9K42 - chains H and J of the 10 polymer chains in the assembly; structure by electron microscopy, 3.14 A resolution.

Chain H:
Name: Histone H2B.1
Source organism: Arabidopsis thaliana
Reference sequence: Q9LQQ4 (H2B1_ARATH); residues 0-147 here correspond to UniProt positions 1-148 (UniProt number = residue number + 1)
Chain sequence (148 residues; row label = number of the first residue in the row; numbering starts at 0):
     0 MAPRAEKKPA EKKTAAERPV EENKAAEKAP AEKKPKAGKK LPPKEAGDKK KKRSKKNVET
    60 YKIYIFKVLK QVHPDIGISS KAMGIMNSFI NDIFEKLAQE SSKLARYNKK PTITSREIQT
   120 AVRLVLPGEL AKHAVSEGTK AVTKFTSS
Unresolved in the structure: 0-54
UniProt features mapped onto this chain:
  - modified residue: Ala1 (N,N,N-trimethylalanine), Lys6 (N6-acetyllysine), Lys11 (N6-acetyllysine), Lys12 (N6,N6-dimethyllysine), Lys27 (N6-acetyllysine), Lys32 (N6-acetyllysine), Lys38 (N6-acetyllysine), Lys39 (N6-acetyllysine)
  - cross-link: Lys143 (Glycyl lysine isopeptide (Lys-Gly) (interchain with G-Cter in ubiquitin))

Chain J:
Molecule: Widom 601 DNA
Sequence (147 nucleotides; row label = number of the first residue in the row; numbers below 1 keep their minus sign (DA-73 is residue -73)):
   -73 ACAGGATGTA TATATCTGAC ACGTGCCTGG AGACTAGGGA GTAATCCCCT TGGCGGTTAA
   -13 AACGCGGGGG ACAGCGCGTA CGTGCGTTTA AGCGGTGCTA GAGCTGTCTA CGACCAATTG
    47 AGCGGCCTCG GCACCGGGAT TCTCCAG
Unresolved in the structure: -73, 73

Chain H / chain J interface:
Residue-residue contacts - 11 pairs, chain H then chain J:
  Lys55(H) - DC30(J)  salt bridge to the phosphate
  Asn56(H) - DT-46(J)  sugar contact
  Glu58(H) - DG-45(J)  phosphate contact
  Ile77(H) - DA-53(J)  phosphate contact
  Ser78(H) - DC-54(J)  phosphate contact
  Ser79(H) - DC-54(J)  hydrogen bond to the phosphate
  Lys109(H) - DA-34(J)  phosphate contact
  Pro110(H) - DG-35(J)  phosphate contact
  Pro110(H) - DA-34(J)  phosphate contact
  Thr111(H) - DG-35(J)  hydrogen bond to the phosphate
  Thr111(H) - DA-34(J)  hydrogen bond to the phosphate
Other interface residues (no listed pair), chain H (11 interface residues in all): Phe65, Lys80
Other interface residues (no listed pair), chain J (8 interface residues in all): DG-44

Summary:
The interface between chain H and chain J involves 11 residues on one side and 8 on the other, with 3 hydrogen
bonds and 1 salt bridge. Polar pairs include Ser79(H)-DC-54(J), Thr111(H)-DG-35(J) and Thr111(H)-DA-34(J).
Chain H is Histone H2B.1 (Arabidopsis thaliana) and chain J is Widom 601 DNA; the structure, Cryo-EM structure
of Arabidopsis thaliana H2A-nucleosome with 147bp Widom 601 DNA (C2 symmetry), was determined by electron
microscopy together with 9K40 and 9K41 from the same study.
